4G4C - chain A; structure by X-ray diffraction, 2.00 A resolution.

Chain A:
Protein: Lysozyme C
Source organism: Gallus gallus
Notes: EC 3.2.1.17
Reference sequence: P00698 (LYSC_CHICK); residues 1-129 here correspond to UniProt positions 19-147 (UniProt number = residue number + 18)
Amino-acid sequence (129 residues; numbered 1 to 129; the number before each row is that of its first residue):
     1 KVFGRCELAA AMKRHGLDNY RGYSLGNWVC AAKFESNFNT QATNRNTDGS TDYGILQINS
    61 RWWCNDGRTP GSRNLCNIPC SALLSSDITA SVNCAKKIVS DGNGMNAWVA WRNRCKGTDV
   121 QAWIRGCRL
Swiss-Prot annotation at these positions:
  - active site: E35, D52
  - binding site (substrate): D101
Disulfide bonds: C6-C127, C30-C115, C64-C80, C76-C94
Ion coordination: carboplatin Pt site 1 near H15 (its only coordinating residue here)
Residues lining bound ligands:
  - carboplatin (QPT), molecule 1: A11, R14, H15, S86, D87, I88
  - carboplatin (QPT), molecule 2: R14, H15, T89, V92, N93, K96
Reported in the primary citation:
  - binding site for carboplatin: H15
  - conformationally variable residues (loop rearrangement, side-chain flip): R14, G71

Overview:
Ligands of chain A: carboplatin. Curated annotation (UniProt) lists active-site residues E35 and D52 and
substrate-binding residue D101. The paper reports a binding site for carboplatin at H15; conformational
variability at R14 and G71.
Chain A is Lysozyme C (Gallus gallus); the structure, Room temperature X-ray diffraction study of carboplatin
binding to HEWL in DMSO media after 13 months ..., was determined by X-ray diffraction (same publication as
4G49, 4G4B and 4G4H).
